Entry 5JHC (X-ray diffraction, 3.40 A resolution); this record covers chains B and a of the 3 polymer chains in the assembly.

Chain B (and a):
Protein: Vacuolar aminopeptidase 1
Organism: Saccharomyces cerevisiae
Notes: EC 3.4.11.22; chain a of this document is another copy of the same molecule, construct and numbering; everything in this record applies to it too
UniProt: P14904 (AMPL_YEAST); numbering as in UniProt (aligned over 1-22)
Chain sequence (24 residues; numbered -1 to 22; the number before each row is that of its first residue; numbers below 1 keep their minus sign (Gly-1 is residue -1)):
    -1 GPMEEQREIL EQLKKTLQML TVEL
Construct notes: expression tag (-1 to 0); engineered mutation Leu22 (Pro in P14904)

Chain B / chain a interface:
Residue-residue contacts (5):
  Lys12(B) - Thr19(a)
  Lys12(B) - Leu22(a)  hydrogen bond (side chain-backbone)
  Leu15(B) - Thr19(a)
  Thr19(B) - Lys12(a)
  Thr19(B) - Leu15(a)
Interface residues without a listed pair, chain B (5 interface residues in all): Gln16, Leu22
Interface residues without a listed pair, chain a (5 interface residues in all): Gln16

Overview:
The chain B/chain a interface involves 5 residues from each chain; the contacts include 1 hydrogen bond. The
hydrogen-bonded pair is Lys12(B)-Leu22(a).
Both chains are Vacuolar aminopeptidase 1 (Saccharomyces cerevisiae). Entry 5JHC (Crystal structure of the
self-assembled propeptides from Ape1) was determined by X-ray diffraction (same publication as 5JGE, 5JGF and
5JH9).
